Entry 7SVW (electron microscopy, 3.69 A resolution); this record covers chains 1 and A of the 10 polymer chains in the assembly.

== Chain 1 ==
Molecule: STC_LE_For
Sequence (70 nucleotides; numbered -45 to 24; the number before each row is that of its first residue; numbers below 1 keep their minus sign (DA-45 is residue -45)):
   -45 ATGACATTAATCTGTCACCGACGACAGATAATTTGTCACTGTACAGGCCC
     5 TAGGTCTACGGTTAGAGGCT
Unresolved in the structure: -45 to -31, 20-24

== Chain A ==
Protein: TnsB
Source organism: [Scytonema hofmanni] UTEX 2349
Chain sequence (584 residues; numbered 1 to 584; the number before each row is that of its first residue):
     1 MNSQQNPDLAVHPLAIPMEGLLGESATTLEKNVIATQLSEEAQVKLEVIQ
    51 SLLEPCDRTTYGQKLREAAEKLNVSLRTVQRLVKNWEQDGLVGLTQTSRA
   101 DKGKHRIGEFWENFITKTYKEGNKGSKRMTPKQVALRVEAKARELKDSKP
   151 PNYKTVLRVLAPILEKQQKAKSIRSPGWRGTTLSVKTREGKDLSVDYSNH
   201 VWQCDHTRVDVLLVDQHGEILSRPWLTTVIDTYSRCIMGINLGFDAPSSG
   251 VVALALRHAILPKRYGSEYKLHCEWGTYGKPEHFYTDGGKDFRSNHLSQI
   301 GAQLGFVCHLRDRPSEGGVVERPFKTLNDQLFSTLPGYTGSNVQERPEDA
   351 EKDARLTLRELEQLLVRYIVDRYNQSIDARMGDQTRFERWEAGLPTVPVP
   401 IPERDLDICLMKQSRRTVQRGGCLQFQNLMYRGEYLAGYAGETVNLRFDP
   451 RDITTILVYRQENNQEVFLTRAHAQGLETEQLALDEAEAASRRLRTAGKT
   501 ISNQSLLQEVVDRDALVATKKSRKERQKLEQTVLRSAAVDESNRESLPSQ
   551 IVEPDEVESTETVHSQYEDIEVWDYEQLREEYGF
Unresolved in the structure: 1-195, 289-294, 312-321, 341-352, 520-584
Reported in the primary citation:
  - catalytic residues: Asp205, Asp287, Glu321
  - mutagenesis - D205A, D287A, E321A: decreased catalytic activity
  - self-association interface (contacts with another copy of this molecule): Ser505 to Thr519
  - binding site for STC_LE_For: Arg58, Arg77, Arg106, Arg158
  - binding site for STC_LE_Rev1: Arg99, Lys154
  - binding site for STC_LE_Rev1: Ser175, Trp178, Arg380

== Interface between chain 1 and chain A ==
Pairs across the interface - 12 pairs, chain 1 then chain A:
  DT-10(1) - Lys499(A)  phosphate contact
  DC-9(1) - Arg495(A)  salt bridge to the phosphate
  DC-9(1) - Lys499(A)  salt bridge to the phosphate
  DA-8(1) - Ser491(A)  phosphate contact
  DA-8(1) - Arg495(A)  phosphate contact
  DC-7(1) - Arg416(A)  salt bridge to the phosphate
  DC-7(1) - Gln425(A)  hydrogen bond to the phosphate
  DC-7(1) - Phe426(A)  phosphate contact
  DC-7(1) - Gln427(A)  hydrogen bond to the phosphate
  DC-7(1) - Asn428(A)  hydrogen bond to the phosphate
  DT-6(1) - Arg416(A)  phosphate contact
  DT-6(1) - Thr417(A)  hydrogen bond to the phosphate
Also at the interface, not in a pair above, chain 1 (6 interface residues in all): DG-5
Also at the interface, not in a pair above, chain A (10 interface residues in all): Arg492

== Overview ==
6 residues of chain 1 face 10 of chain A across their interface, with 4 hydrogen bonds and 3 salt bridges.
Polar contacts include DC-7(1)-Gln425(A), DC-7(1)-Gln427(A) and DC-7(1)-Asn428(A). From the paper: catalytic
residues Asp205(A), Asp287(A) and Glu321(A); D205A, D287A and E321A of chain A reduce catalytic activity.
Chain 1 is STC_LE_For and chain A is TnsB ([Scytonema hofmanni] UTEX 2349); the structure, Strand-transfer
complex of TnsB from ShCAST, was determined by electron microscopy together with 7SVV from the same study.
